PDB entry 4H2W | X-ray diffraction, 1.95 A resolution | chains A and B of the 4 polymer chains in the assembly

Chain A (and B):
Molecule: Amino acid--[acyl-carrier-protein] ligase 1
Organism: Bradyrhizobium japonicum
Notes: EC 6.2.1.-; chain B of this document is another copy of the same molecule, construct and numbering; everything in this record applies to it too
UniProt: chimeric construct of Q89VT8, Q7CWR3: residues 1-220 from Q89VT8 (AACL1_BRAJA) positions 1-220 (same numbers); residues 221-231 from Q7CWR3 positions 236-246 (UniProt number = residue number + 15); residues 232-326 from Q89VT8 (AACL1_BRAJA) positions 232-326 (same numbers)
Chain sequence (346 residues; row label = number of the first residue in the row; numbers below 1 keep their minus sign (Met-19 is residue -19)):
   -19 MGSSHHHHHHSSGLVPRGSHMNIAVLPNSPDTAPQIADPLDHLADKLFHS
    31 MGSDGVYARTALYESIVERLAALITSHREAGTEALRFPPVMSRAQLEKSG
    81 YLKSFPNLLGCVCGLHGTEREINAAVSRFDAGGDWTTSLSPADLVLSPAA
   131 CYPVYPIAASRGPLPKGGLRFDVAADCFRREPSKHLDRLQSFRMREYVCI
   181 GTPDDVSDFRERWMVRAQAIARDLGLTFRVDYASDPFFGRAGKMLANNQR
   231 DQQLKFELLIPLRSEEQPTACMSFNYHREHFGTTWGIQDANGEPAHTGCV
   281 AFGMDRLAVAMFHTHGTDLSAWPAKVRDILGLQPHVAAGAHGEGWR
Disordered / not traced: -19 to 17, 313-326 (chain B: -19 to 16, 313-326)
Differences from the reference sequence: expression tag (-19 to 0)
Bound ions: Zn2+: Cys131, Glu176, Cys279
Small-molecule neighbours:
  - guanosine-5'-monophosphate (5GP): Arg159, Asp167, Arg168, Leu169, Phe172, Met174, Asp215, Lys235, Ala250, Cys251, Met252, Ser253, Asn255, Ala281, Gly283, Asp285, Arg286
  - 4'-phosphopantetheine (PNS): Phe85, Tyr132, Asp215, Phe217, Leu225, Asn228, Gln229, Gln232, Leu234, Asn255, Tyr256, His257, His260, Phe261, Cys279
Swiss-Prot annotation at these positions:
  - binding site (Zn(2+)): Cys131, Glu176, Cys279
  - binding site (ATP): Arg159, Glu161, Arg168, Leu169, Lys235, Ala250 to Ser253, Arg286
  - binding site (an L-alpha-amino acid): Glu176

Interface between chain A and chain B:
Pairs across the interface - 119 pairs, chain A then chain B:
  His29(A) with Glu63(B), salt bridge; Leu65(B); Arg141(B)
  Ser30(A) with Ile137(B)
  Met31(A) with Pro68(B); Val70(B); Met71(B), hydrophobic; Ser72(B); Gln75(B); Pro133(B), hydrophobic
  Ser33(A) with Asp123(B), hydrogen bond; Leu124(B)
  Val36(A) with Pro68(B), hydrophobic; Val70(B)
  Tyr37(A) with Pro68(B)
  Ala38(A) with Arg66(B); Phe67(B), hydrophobic
  Arg39(A) with Leu65(B); Arg66(B), hydrogen bond (backbone-backbone); Pro68(B)
  Ala41(A) with Ala64(B)
  Glu44(A) with Arg66(B)
  Glu63(A) with His29(B), salt bridge
  Ala64(A) with Ala41(B)
  Leu65(A) with His29(B); Arg39(B)
  Arg66(A) with Ala38(B); Arg39(B), hydrogen bond (backbone-backbone); Glu44(B)
  Phe67(A) with Ala38(B), hydrophobic
  Pro68(A) with Met31(B); Val36(B), hydrophobic; Tyr37(B); Arg39(B); Ser171(B)
  Pro69(A) with Pro69(B), hydrophobic; Asp156(B); Ser171(B)
  Val70(A) with Met31(B); Val36(B); Leu126(B), hydrophobic; Ser171(B)
  Ser72(A) with Met31(B)
  Arg73(A) with Trp115(B); Thr116(B)
  Gln75(A) with Met31(B)
  Glu77(A) with Phe109(B); Trp115(B), hydrogen bond
  Leu82(A) with Val106(B); Phe109(B), hydrophobic; Trp115(B)
  Lys83(A) with Val106(B); Asp110(B), salt bridge
  Pro86(A) with Leu95(B); Ile102(B), hydrophobic
  Leu89(A) with Cys93(B); Gly94(B); Trp115(B), hydrophobic
  Gly90(A) with Cys93(B)
  Cys91(A) with Cys91(B); Val92(B); Cys93(B), hydrogen bond (backbone-backbone); Trp115(B), hydrophobic; Leu119(B), hydrophobic
  Val92(A) with Cys91(B); Leu126(B), hydrophobic; Phe158(B), hydrophobic
  Cys93(A) with Leu89(B); Gly90(B); Cys91(B), hydrogen bond (backbone-backbone); Cys93(B), hydrogen bond
  Gly94(A) with Leu89(B)
  Leu95(A) with Pro86(B); Arg160(B), hydrogen bond (backbone-side chain)
  His96(A) with Arg160(B), hydrogen bond
  Glu99(A) with Phe218(B); Gly219(B); Arg220(B), hydrogen bond (side chain-backbone)
  Ile102(A) with Pro86(B), hydrophobic; Phe218(B), hydrophobic
  Val106(A) with Leu82(B); Pro86(B), hydrophobic
  Phe109(A) with Glu77(B); Leu82(B), hydrophobic
  Trp115(A) with Arg73(B); Glu77(B), hydrogen bond; Leu82(B); Leu89(B), hydrophobic; Cys91(B), hydrophobic
  Thr116(A) with Arg73(B); Pro121(B)
  Leu119(A) with Cys91(B), hydrophobic; Cys93(B), hydrophobic
  Pro121(A) with Thr116(B)
  Ala122(A) with Arg160(B)
  Asp123(A) with Ser33(B), hydrogen bond; Arg160(B), salt bridge
  Leu124(A) with Ser33(B); Phe158(B), hydrophobic; Arg160(B)
  Leu126(A) with Val70(B), hydrophobic; Val92(B), hydrophobic; Leu126(B), hydrophobic
  Pro133(A) with Met31(B), hydrophobic
  Ile137(A) with His29(B); Ser30(B)
  Arg141(A) with His29(B)
  Asp156(A) with Pro69(B)
  Phe158(A) with Leu124(B), hydrophobic
  Arg160(A) with Gly94(B); Leu95(B), hydrogen bond (side chain-backbone); His96(B)
  Ser171(A) with Pro68(B); Pro69(B); Val70(B)
  Phe218(A) with Glu99(B); Ile102(B), hydrophobic
  Gly219(A) with Glu99(B)
  Arg220(A) with Glu99(B), hydrogen bond (backbone-side chain)
Also at the interface, not in a pair above, chain A (61 interface residues in all): Gly32, Thr40, Met71, Asn87, Asn103, Gln170
Also at the interface, not in a pair above, chain B (61 interface residues in all): Gly32, Thr40, Lys83, Asn87, Asn103, Gln170

Overview:
Chain A and chain B each contribute 61 residues to their interface, with 14 hydrogen bonds and 4 salt bridges.
Polar pairs include His29(A)-Glu63(B), Lys83(A)-Asp110(B) and Asp123(A)-Arg160(B). Bound to chain A:
guanosine-5'-monophosphate and 4'-phosphopantetheine.
Chain A and chain B are both Amino acid--[acyl-carrier-protein] ligase 1 (Bradyrhizobium japonicum); the
structure, Crystal structure of engineered Bradyrhizobium japonicum glycine:[carrier protein] ligase complexed
with carrier protein from Agrobacterium tumefaciens ..., was determined by X-ray diffraction (same publication
as 4H2S, 4H2T, 4H2U, 4H2V, 4H2X and 4H2Y).
